Entry 2PT7 (X-ray diffraction, 2.40 A resolution); this record covers chains B and G of the 8 polymer chains in the assembly.

== Chain B ==
Protein: Cag-alfa
Organism: Helicobacter pylori
UniProtKB: Q7BK04 (Q7BK04_HELPY); numbering as in UniProt (aligned over 1-330)
Sequence (330 residues; numbered 1 to 330; the number before each row is that of its first residue):
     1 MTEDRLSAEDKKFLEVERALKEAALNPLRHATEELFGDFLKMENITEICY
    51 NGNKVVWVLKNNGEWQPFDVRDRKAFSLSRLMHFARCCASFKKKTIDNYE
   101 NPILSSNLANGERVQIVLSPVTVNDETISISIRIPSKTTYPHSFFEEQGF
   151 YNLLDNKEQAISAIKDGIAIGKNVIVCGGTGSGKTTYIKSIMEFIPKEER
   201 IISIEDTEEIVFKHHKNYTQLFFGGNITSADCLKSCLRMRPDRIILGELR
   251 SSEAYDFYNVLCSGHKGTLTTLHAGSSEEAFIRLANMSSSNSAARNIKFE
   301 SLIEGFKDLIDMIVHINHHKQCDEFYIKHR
Unresolved in the structure: 1-20, 329-330

== Chain G ==
Protein: Hypothetical protein
Organism: Helicobacter pylori
UniProtKB: O25990 (O25990_HELPY); residue numbers follow UniProt; this construct covers 113-264
Sequence (152 residues; numbered 113 to 264; the number before each row is that of its first residue):
   113 GDKLHEIKQELKDLFSHLPYKINKVEVSLYEPGVLLIDIDGEDSALLIGE
   163 KGYRYKALSYLLFNWIHPTYGYSIRLEISTFLQNQEKVMDTQLQSVIMTV
   213 HEVGKGQMKAPDGVLTYIALKKLRKAFPNKYVSIKTNLNDEKYIVINDFN
   263 NE
Unresolved in the structure: 113-114, 260-264
From the paper describing this entry:
  - contacts within the chain: Ile-160/Phe-193 (hydrophobic contact), Tyr-167/Phe-193 (hydrophobic contact), Lys-168/Asp-224 (salt bridge), Arg-187/Glu-198 (salt bridge)

== Interface between chain B and chain G ==
Residue-residue contacts (29):
  Arg-86(B) / Tyr-165(G)
  Lys-94(B) / Asn-251(G)
  Lys-94(B) / Glu-253(G)
  Thr-95(B) / Lys-168(G)  hydrogen bond
  Thr-95(B) / Asp-224(G)
  Asp-97(B) / Lys-168(G)  salt bridge
  Tyr-99(B) / Ala-169(G)
  Tyr-99(B) / Tyr-172(G)  hydrophobic
  Tyr-99(B) / Leu-173(G)
  Glu-100(B) / Tyr-172(G)
  Glu-100(B) / Tyr-229(G)
  Asn-101(B) / Lys-254(G)  hydrogen bond
  Phe-223(B) / Asn-251(G)
  Gly-224(B) / Asn-251(G)
  Gly-225(B) / Asn-249(G)  hydrogen bond (backbone-side chain)
  Gly-225(B) / Asn-251(G)  hydrogen bond (backbone-side chain)
  Gly-225(B) / Glu-253(G)
  Gly-225(B) / Tyr-255(G)
  Asn-226(B) / Gln-219(G)
  Asn-226(B) / Asn-249(G)
  Asn-226(B) / Tyr-255(G)  hydrogen bond (backbone-side chain)
  Ile-227(B) / Asn-251(G)  hydrogen bond (backbone-side chain)
  Thr-228(B) / Asn-249(G)
  Thr-228(B) / Leu-250(G)
  Thr-228(B) / Asn-251(G)
  Ala-230(B) / Leu-250(G)  hydrophobic
  Ser-251(B) / Leu-250(G)
  Ser-252(B) / Leu-250(G)
  Glu-253(B) / Leu-250(G)
Also at the interface, not in a pair above, chain B (19 interface residues in all): Lys-92, Lys-93
Also at the interface, not in a pair above, chain G (15 interface residues in all): Lys-221
Interface features reported in the paper:
  - residue pairs: Arg-86(B)/Tyr-165(G), Lys-92(B)/Glu-253(G) (backbone contact), Lys-93(B)/Glu-253(G) (backbone contact), Thr-95(B)/Asp-224(G), Glu-100(B)/Tyr-229(G)
  - interface residues, chain G: Leu-250(G), Asn-251(G)

== Summary ==
Chain B and chain G form an interface of 19 and 15 residues respectively; the contacts include 6 hydrogen
bonds and 1 salt bridge. Polar pairs include Asp-97(B)/Lys-168(G), Thr-95(B)/Lys-168(G) and
Asn-101(B)/Lys-254(G). The paper describes contacts between Arg-86(B) and Tyr-165(G), Thr-95(B) and Asp-224(G)
and Glu-100(B) and Tyr-229(G); backbone contacts between Lys-92(B) and Glu-253(G) and Lys-93(B) and
Glu-253(G). From the paper: interface residues Leu-250(G) and Asn-251(G); contacts within the chain involving
Ile-160(G), Phe-193(G) and Tyr-167(G) among others.
Here chain B is Cag-alfa and chain G is Hypothetical protein, both from Helicobacter pylori. Entry 2PT7
(Crystal structure of Cag VirB11 (HP0525) and an inhibitory protein (HP1451)) was determined by X-ray
diffraction.
